7LGE - chains A and C of the 4 polymer chains in the assembly; structure by electron microscopy, 5.60 A resolution (low resolution: residue-level contacts below are approximate; hydrogen-bond / salt-bridge calls are withheld).

== Chain A (and C) ==
Name: Capsid protein
From: Escherichia phage Qbeta
Notes: chain C of this document is another copy of the same molecule, construct and numbering; everything in this record applies to it too
Reference sequence: P03615 (CAPSD_BPQBE); residues 0-132 here correspond to UniProt positions 1-133 (UniProt number = residue number + 1)
Sequence (133 residues; row label = number of the first residue in the row; numbering starts at 0):
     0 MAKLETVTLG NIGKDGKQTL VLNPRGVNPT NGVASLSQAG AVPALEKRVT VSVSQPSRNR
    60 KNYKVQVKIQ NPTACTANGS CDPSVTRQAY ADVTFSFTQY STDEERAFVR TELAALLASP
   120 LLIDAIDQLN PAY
Unresolved in the structure: 0
Curated features (UniProtKB/Swiss-Prot):
  - site: Tyr89 (RNA-binding)

== Interface between chain A and chain C ==
Residue-residue contacts (8; chain A residue first):
  Leu3(A) - Lys2(C)
  Ala40(A) - Ser100(C)
  Ala40(A) - Asp102(C)
  Ala40(A) - Arg105(C)
  Val41(A) - Tyr99(C)
  Leu44(A) - Tyr62(C)
  Leu44(A) - Tyr99(C)
  Pro82(A) - Tyr99(C)
Also at the interface, not in a pair above, chain A (6 interface residues in all): Gly25
Also at the interface, not in a pair above, chain C (8 interface residues in all): Ala1, Thr101

== Summary ==
Chain A and chain C form an interface of 6 and 8 residues respectively.
Chain A and chain C are both Capsid protein (Escherichia phage Qbeta); the structure, Asymmetric unit for
phage Qbeta T=4 particle, was determined by electron microscopy (same publication as 7LGF, 7LGG, 7LGH and
7LHD).
